Entry 1B8D (X-ray diffraction, 1.90 A resolution); this record covers chains A and L of the 5 polymer chains in the assembly.

[Chain A]
Name: Protein (rhodophytan phycoerythrin (alpha chain))
From: Griffithsia monilis
UniProt: O36005 (PHEA_GRIMO); residues 1-164 here = UniProt positions 1-164
Chain sequence (164 residues; each row starts with the number of its first residue):
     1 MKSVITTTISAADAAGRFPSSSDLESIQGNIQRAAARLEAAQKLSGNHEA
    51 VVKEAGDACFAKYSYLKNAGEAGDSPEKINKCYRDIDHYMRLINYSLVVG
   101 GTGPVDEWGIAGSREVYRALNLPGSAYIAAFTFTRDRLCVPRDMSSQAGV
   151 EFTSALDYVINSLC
Covalently attached groups: phycoerythrobilin (PEB) linked to Cys82, Cys139
Small-molecule neighbours:
  - phycoerythrobilin (PEB), molecule 1: Leu24, Glu25, Gln28
  - phycoerythrobilin (PEB), molecule 2: Arg33, Gln147, Val150, Glu151
  - phycoerythrobilin (PEB), molecule 3: Lys43, Leu44, Asn47, Ala50, Val51, Glu54, Thr134, Arg137, Leu138, Arg142, Asp143, Met144, Phe152
  - phycoerythrobilin (PEB), molecule 4: Cys59, Phe60, Leu66, Ala72, Gly73, Lys78, Lys81, Arg84, Asp85, Ile86, His88, Tyr89, Leu92, Trp108, Val116, Tyr117, Leu120, Leu122, Pro123, Ala126, Tyr127
Curated features (UniProtKB/Swiss-Prot):
  - binding site ((2R,3E)-phycoerythrobilin): Asn47, Lys81, Cys82, Arg84, His88, Arg137, Cys139, Arg142

[Chain L]
Name: Protein (rhodophytan phycoerythrin (beta chain))
From: Griffithsia monilis
UniProt: O36004 (PHEB_GRIMO); numbering as in UniProt (aligned over 1-177)
Chain sequence (177 residues; numbered 1 to 177; the number before each row is that of its first residue):
     1 MLDAFSRVVVTSDAKAAYVGGSDLQSLKSFINDGNKRLDAVNYIVSNASC
    51 IVSDAVSGMICENPGLIAPGGNCYTNRRMAACLRDGEIILRYVSYALLAG
   101 DSSVLDDRCLNGLKETYIALGVPTASSSRAVSIMKATATAFITNTASGRK
   151 VEVAAGDCQALQAEAASYFDKVGSSID
Covalently attached groups: phycourobilin (PUB) linked to Cys50, Cys61; phycoerythrobilin (PEB) linked to Cys82, Cys158
Modified residues: Asn72 (n-methyl asparagine; MEN)
Small-molecule neighbours:
  - phycoerythrobilin (PEB), molecule 1: Asn32, Asn35, Lys36, Leu38, Asp39, Ala40, Asn42, Tyr43, Ile142, Thr143, Asn144, Val153, Ala154, Ala155, Gly156, Leu161
  - phycoerythrobilin (PEB), molecule 2: Val56, Met59, Leu66, Asn72, Cys73, Arg77, Arg78, Ala81, Arg84, Asp85, Ile88, Tyr92, Arg108, Cys109, Leu113, Thr116, Tyr117, Leu120, Val122, Pro123, Ser126, Ser127, Ala130
  - phycoerythrobilin (PEB), molecule 3: Ser57, Ile60, Ile67, Tyr74, Thr75, Asn76, Met79
  - phycourobilin (PUB): Ile51, Asp54, Ser57, Gly58, Glu62, Arg129, Ile133, Ala136, Thr137, Ala140, Phe141, Thr145, Ala146, Ser147, Gly148, Arg149
Curated features (UniProtKB/Swiss-Prot):
  - binding site ((2R,3E)-phycoerythrobilin): Asn35, Asp39, Asn72, Arg77, Arg78, Cys82, Arg84, Asp85, Cys158
  - binding site (phycourobilin): Cys50, Asp54, Cys61, Ser147, Gly148
  - modified residue: Asn72 (N4-methylasparagine)

[Chain A / chain L interface]
Contacting residue pairs - 13 pairs, chain A then chain L:
  Arg135(A) - Arg149(L)
  Val140(A) - Glu152(L)
  Ser146(A) - Glu152(L)
  Val150(A) - Glu152(L)
  Thr153(A) - Arg149(L)
  Ser154(A) - Asn42(L)  hydrogen bond
  Asp157(A) - Ser46(L)
  Asp157(A) - Arg149(L)  salt bridge
  Asn161(A) - Val45(L)
  Asn161(A) - Ser46(L)  hydrogen bond (side chain-backbone)
  Asn161(A) - Ala48(L)
  Asn161(A) - Ser49(L)  hydrogen bond
  Cys164(A) - Ser49(L)  hydrogen bond (backbone-side chain)
Also at the interface, not in a pair above, chain A (10 interface residues in all): Gly149
Also at the interface, not in a pair above, chain L (8 interface residues in all): Asn47

[In short]
The interface between chain A and chain L involves 10 residues on one side and 8 on the other, with 4 hydrogen
bonds and 1 salt bridge. Polar pairs include Asp157(A)-Arg149(L), Ser154(A)-Asn42(L) and Asn161(A)-Ser46(L).
Bound to chain A: phycoerythrobilin. Ligands of chain L: phycoerythrobilin.
Chain A is Protein (rhodophytan phycoerythrin (alpha chain)) and chain L is Protein (rhodophytan phycoerythrin
(beta chain)), both from Griffithsia monilis; the structure, Crystal structure of a phycourobilin-containing
phycoerythrin, was determined by X-ray diffraction.
